PDB entry 7UIH | electron microscopy, 3.10 A resolution | chains A and F of the 5 polymer chains in the assembly

Chain A:
Protein: 26S proteasome non-ATPase regulatory subunit 2
Organism: Homo sapiens
Reference sequence: Q13200 (PSMD2_HUMAN); residues 260-903 here = UniProt positions 260-903
Amino-acid sequence (644 residues; numbered 260 to 903; the number before each row is that of its first residue):
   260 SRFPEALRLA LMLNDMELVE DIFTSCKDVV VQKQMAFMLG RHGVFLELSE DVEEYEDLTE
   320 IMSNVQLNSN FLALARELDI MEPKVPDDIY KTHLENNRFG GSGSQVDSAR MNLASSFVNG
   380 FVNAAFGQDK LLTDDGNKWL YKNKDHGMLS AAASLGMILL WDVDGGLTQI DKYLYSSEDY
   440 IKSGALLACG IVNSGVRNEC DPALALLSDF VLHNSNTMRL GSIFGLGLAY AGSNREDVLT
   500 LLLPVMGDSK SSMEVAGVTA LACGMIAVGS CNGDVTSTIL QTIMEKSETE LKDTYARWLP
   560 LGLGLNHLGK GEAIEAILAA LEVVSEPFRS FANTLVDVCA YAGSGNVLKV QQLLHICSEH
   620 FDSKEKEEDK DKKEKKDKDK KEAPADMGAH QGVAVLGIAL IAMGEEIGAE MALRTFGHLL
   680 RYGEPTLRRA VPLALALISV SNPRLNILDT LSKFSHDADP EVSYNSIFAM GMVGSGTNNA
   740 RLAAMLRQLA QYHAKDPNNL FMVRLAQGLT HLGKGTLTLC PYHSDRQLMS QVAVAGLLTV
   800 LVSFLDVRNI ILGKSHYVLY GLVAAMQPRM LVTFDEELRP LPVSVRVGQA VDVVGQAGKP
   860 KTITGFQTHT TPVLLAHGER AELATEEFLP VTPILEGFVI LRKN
Unresolved in the structure: 260, 350-366, 614-648, 849-865
Differences from the reference sequence: conflict Phe469 (Tyr in Q13200)
Swiss-Prot annotation at these positions:
  - modified residue: Ser361 (Phosphoserine), Ser363 (Phosphoserine), Lys551 (N6-acetyllysine)

Chain F:
Protein: Fab 8 HC CDRs
Organism: Homo sapiens
Notes: antibody fragment or engineered binder
Amino-acid sequence (229 residues; each row starts with the number of its first residue):
     1 EISEVQLVES GGGLVQPGGS LRLSCAASGF NFSSYSMHWV RQAPGKGLEW VAYIYPYSSY
    61 TYYADSVKGR FTISADTSKN TAYLQMNSLR AEDTAVYYCA RKYQWRGALD YWGQGTLVTV
   121 SSASTKGPSV FPLAPSSKST SGGTAALGCL VKDYFPEPVT VSWNSGALTS GVHTFPAVLQ
   181 SSGLYSLSSV VTVPSSSLGT QTYICNVNHK PSNTKVDKKV EPKSCDKTH
Unresolved in the structure: 1-32, 39-52, 63-101, 109-229

Interface between chain A and chain F:
Residue-residue contacts - 17 pairs, chain A then chain F:
  Asp394(A) - Tyr57(F)
  Gly395(A) - Tyr57(F)
  Asn396(A) - Tyr57(F)  hydrogen bond
  Asp423(A) - Trp105(F)  hydrogen bond
  Asp423(A) - Arg106(F)  salt bridge
  Leu426(A) - Trp105(F)  hydrophobic
  Thr427(A) - Gln104(F)
  Thr427(A) - Trp105(F)
  Asp430(A) - Lys102(F)  salt bridge
  Asp430(A) - Trp105(F)
  Lys431(A) - Tyr55(F)
  Lys431(A) - Tyr57(F)
  Lys431(A) - Ser58(F)  hydrogen bond (backbone-side chain)
  Tyr434(A) - Ser58(F)
  Tyr434(A) - Tyr60(F)  hydrophobic
  Tyr434(A) - Lys102(F)
  Pro461(A) - Trp105(F)  hydrophobic
Also at the interface, not in a pair above, chain A (11 interface residues in all): Ser435
Also at the interface, not in a pair above, chain F (9 interface residues in all): Tyr53

In short:
11 residues of chain A and 9 residues of chain F are in contact, with 3 hydrogen bonds and 2 salt bridges.
Polar pairs include Asp423(A)-Arg106(F), Asp430(A)-Lys102(F) and Asn396(A)-Tyr57(F).
Here chain A is 26S proteasome non-ATPase regulatory subunit 2 and chain F is Fab 8 HC CDRs, both from Homo
sapiens. Entry 7UIH (PSMD2 Structure) was determined by electron microscopy, deposited together with 7UJD.
